Entry 6VWJ (electron microscopy, 4.21 A resolution (low resolution: residue-level contacts below are approximate; hydrogen-bond / salt-bridge calls are withheld)); this record covers chains A and B.

[Chain A (and B)]
Protein: Leucine-zippered human type 1 insulin-like growth factor receptor ectodomain
From: Homo sapiens
Notes: EC 2.7.10.1; chain B of this document is another copy of the same molecule, construct and numbering; everything in this record applies to it too
UniProt: chimeric construct of P08069, P03069: residues 1-905 from P08069 (IGF1R_HUMAN) positions 31-935 (UniProt number = residue number + 30); residues 906-938 from P03069 positions 249-281 (UniProt number = residue number - 657)
Chain sequence (952 residues; each row starts with the number of its first residue):
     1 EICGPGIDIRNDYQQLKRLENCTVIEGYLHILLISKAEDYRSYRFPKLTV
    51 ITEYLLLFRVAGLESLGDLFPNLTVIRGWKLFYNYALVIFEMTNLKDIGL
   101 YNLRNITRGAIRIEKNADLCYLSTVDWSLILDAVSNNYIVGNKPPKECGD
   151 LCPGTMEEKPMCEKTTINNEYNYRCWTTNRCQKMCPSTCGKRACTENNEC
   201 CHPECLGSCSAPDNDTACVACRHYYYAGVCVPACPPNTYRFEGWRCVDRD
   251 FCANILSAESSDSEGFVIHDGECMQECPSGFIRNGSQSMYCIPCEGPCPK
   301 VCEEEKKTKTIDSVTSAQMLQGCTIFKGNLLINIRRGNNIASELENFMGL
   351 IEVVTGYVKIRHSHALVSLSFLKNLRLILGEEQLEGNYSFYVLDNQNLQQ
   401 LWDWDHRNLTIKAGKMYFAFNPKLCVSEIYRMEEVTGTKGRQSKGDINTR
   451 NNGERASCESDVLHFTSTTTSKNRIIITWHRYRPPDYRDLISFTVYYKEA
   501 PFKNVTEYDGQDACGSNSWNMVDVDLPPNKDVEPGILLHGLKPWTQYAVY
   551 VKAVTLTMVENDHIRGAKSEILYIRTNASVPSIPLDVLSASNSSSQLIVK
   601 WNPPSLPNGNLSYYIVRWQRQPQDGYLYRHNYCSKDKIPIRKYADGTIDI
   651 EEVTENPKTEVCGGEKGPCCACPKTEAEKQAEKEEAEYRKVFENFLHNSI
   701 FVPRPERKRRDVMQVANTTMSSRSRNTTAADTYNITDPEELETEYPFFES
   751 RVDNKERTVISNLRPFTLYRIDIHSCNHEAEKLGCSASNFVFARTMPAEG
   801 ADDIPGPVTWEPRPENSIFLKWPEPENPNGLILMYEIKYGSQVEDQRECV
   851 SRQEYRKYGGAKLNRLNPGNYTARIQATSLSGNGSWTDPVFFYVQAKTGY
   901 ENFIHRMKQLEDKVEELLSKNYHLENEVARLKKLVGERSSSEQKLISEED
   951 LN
Unresolved in the structure: 1-579, 643-681, 705-743, 898-952 (chain B: 38-40, 155-161, 301-579, 643-743, 898-952)
Cystine bridges: Cys633-Cys849, Cys776-Cys785
Construct notes: expression tag (939-952)
UniProt features mapped onto this chain:
  - glycosylation (N-linked (GlcNAc...) asparagine): Asn21, Asn72, Asn105, Asn214, Asn284, Asn387, Asn408, Asn504, Asn577, Asn592, Asn610, Asn717, Asn726, Asn734, Asn870, Asn883
  - region: Leu910 to Leu931 (Leucine-zipper)

[Interface between chain A and chain B]
Residue-residue contacts (32):
  Ser591(A) - Lys642(B)
  Tyr626(A) - Leu151(B)
  Lys635(A) - Glu836(B)
  Ile638(A) - Leu833(B)
  Ile640(A) - Glu170(B)
  Arg641(A) - Asp624(B)
  Lys642(A) - Tyr626(B)
  Lys642(A) - Lys637(B)
  Glu687(A) - Tyr83(B)
  Tyr688(A) - Phe82(B)
  Tyr688(A) - Tyr83(B)
  Tyr688(A) - Tyr85(B)
  Tyr688(A) - Val88(B)
  Tyr688(A) - Arg112(B)
  Arg689(A) - Arg112(B)
  Val691(A) - Phe82(B)
  Phe692(A) - Phe58(B)
  Phe695(A) - Asp8(B)
  Phe695(A) - Arg10(B)
  Phe766(A) - Arg641(B)
  Phe790(A) - Thr93(B)
  Arg794(A) - Lys642(B)
  Thr795(A) - Lys642(B)
  Met796(A) - Lys642(B)
  Leu833(A) - Pro639(B)
  Arg865(A) - Arg865(B)
  Arg865(A) - Asn867(B)
  Leu880(A) - Ile640(B)
  Leu880(A) - Arg641(B)
  Ser881(A) - Ile640(B)
  Gly882(A) - Ile640(B)
  Asn883(A) - Ile638(B)
Also at the interface, not in a pair above, chain A (29 interface residues in all): His630, Ser634, Pro639, Pro797, Thr878
Also at the interface, not in a pair above, chain B (27 interface residues in all): Glu114, Gly149, Asp636, Leu866

[Summary]
Chain A and chain B form an interface of 29 and 27 residues respectively.
Chain A and chain B are both Leucine-zippered human type 1 insulin-like growth factor receptor ectodomain
(Homo sapiens); the structure, Leg region of the closed conformation of the human type 1 insulin-like growth
factor receptor ectodomain ..., was determined by electron microscopy (same publication as 6VWG, 6VWH and
6VWI).
